PDB entry 7NZ3 | electron microscopy, 11.00 A resolution (very low resolution: no residue pairs are listed; an interface is given only as per-side residue counts) | chains B2 and N1 of the 24 polymer chains in the assembly

# Chain B2
Molecule: Chromosome partition protein MukB
Organism: Photorhabdus thracensis
Reference sequence: A0A0F7LRY2 (A0A0F7LRY2_9GAMM); residues 1-1482 here = UniProt positions 1-1482
Chain sequence (1482 residues; each row starts with the number of its first residue):
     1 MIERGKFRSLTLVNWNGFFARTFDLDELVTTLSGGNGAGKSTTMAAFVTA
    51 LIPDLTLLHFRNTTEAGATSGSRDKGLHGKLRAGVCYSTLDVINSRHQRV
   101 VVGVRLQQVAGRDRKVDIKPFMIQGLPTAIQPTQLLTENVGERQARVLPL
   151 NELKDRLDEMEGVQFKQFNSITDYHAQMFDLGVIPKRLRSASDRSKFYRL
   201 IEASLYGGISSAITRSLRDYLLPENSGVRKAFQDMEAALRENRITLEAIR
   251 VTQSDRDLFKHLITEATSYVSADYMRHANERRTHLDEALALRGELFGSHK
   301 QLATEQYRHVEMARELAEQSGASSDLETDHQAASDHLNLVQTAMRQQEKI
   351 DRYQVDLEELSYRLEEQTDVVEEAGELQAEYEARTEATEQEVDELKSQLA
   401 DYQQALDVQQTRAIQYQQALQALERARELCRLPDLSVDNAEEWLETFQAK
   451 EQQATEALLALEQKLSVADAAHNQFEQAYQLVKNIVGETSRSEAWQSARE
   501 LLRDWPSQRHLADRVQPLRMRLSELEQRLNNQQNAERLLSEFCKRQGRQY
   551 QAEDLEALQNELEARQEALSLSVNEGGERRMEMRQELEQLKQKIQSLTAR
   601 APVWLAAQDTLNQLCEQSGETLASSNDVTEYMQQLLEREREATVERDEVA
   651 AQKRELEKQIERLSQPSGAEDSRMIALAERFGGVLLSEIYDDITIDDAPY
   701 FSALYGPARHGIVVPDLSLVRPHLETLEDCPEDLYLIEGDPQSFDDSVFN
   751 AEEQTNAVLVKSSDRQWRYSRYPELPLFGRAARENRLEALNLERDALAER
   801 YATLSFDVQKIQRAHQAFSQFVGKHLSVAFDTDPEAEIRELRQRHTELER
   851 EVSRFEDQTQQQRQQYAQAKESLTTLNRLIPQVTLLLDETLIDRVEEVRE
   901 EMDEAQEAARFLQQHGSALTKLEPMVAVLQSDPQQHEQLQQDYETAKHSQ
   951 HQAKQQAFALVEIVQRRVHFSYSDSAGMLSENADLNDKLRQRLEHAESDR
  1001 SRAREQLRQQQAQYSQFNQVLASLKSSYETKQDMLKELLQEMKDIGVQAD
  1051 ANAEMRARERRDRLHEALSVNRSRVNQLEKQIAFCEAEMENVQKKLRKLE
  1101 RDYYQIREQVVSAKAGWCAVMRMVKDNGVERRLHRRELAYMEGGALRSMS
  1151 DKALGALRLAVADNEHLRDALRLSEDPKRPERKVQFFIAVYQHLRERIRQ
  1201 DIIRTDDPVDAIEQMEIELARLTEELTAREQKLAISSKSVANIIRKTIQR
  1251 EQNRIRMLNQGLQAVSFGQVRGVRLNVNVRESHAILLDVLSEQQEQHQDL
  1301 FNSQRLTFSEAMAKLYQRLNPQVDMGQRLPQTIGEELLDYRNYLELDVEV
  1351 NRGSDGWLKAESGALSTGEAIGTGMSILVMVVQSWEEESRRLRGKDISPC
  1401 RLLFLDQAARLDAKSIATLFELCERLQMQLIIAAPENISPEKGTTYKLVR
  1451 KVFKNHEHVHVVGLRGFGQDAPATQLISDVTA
Disordered / not traced: 1, 1469-1482
Differences from the reference sequence: engineered mutation Gln-1407 (Glu in A0A0F7LRY2)
Metal / ion sites: Mg2+: Ser-41 (together with ATP)
Residues lining bound ligands:
  - ATP, molecule 1: Asn-16, Asn-36, Gly-37, Ala-38, Gly-39, Lys-40, Ser-41, Thr-42, Gly-76, Gly-79, Lys-80, Asp-1406, Gln-1407, Arg-1450
  - ATP, molecule 2: Gln-1269, Arg-1352, Gly-1363, Ala-1364, Leu-1365, Ser-1366, Thr-1367, Gly-1368, Glu-1369
  - 4'-phosphopantetheine (PNS), molecule 1: Leu-289, Ala-290, Gly-293
  - 4'-phosphopantetheine (PNS), molecule 2: Arg-839, Arg-842, Gln-843
Reported in the primary citation:
  - mutagenesis - E1407Q: decreased catalytic activity (citing earlier work)
  - mutagenesis - S1366R, D1406A: abolished growth

# Chain N1
Molecule: matS2 DNA 80 b, oligo FBA770
Sequence (80 nucleotides; each row starts with the number of its first residue):
     1 TGCCGTTACAATGTAACAGTGGCGGGTAATCCAGAGCCAGACGAGCACTA
    51 CGAACAACTAATGCCTACTTTACAGGCGAG
Disordered / not traced: 79-80

# Interface between chain B2 and chain N1
At this resolution (11 A) residue pairs are not listed: 15 residues of chain B2 and 8 of chain N1 lie at the interface.

# Overview
15 residues of chain B2 face 8 of chain N1 across their interface. Ligands of chain B2: ATP and
4'-phosphopantetheine. From the paper: S1366R and D1406A of chain B2 abolish growth; E1407Q of chain B2
reduces catalytic activity.
Here chain B2 is Chromosome partition protein MukB (Photorhabdus thracensis) and chain N1 is matS2 DNA 80 b,
oligo FBA770. Entry 7NZ3 (Cryo-EM structure of apposed MukBEF-MatP monomers on DNA) was determined by electron
microscopy, deposited together with 7NYW, 7NYX, 7NYY, 7NYZ, 7NZ0, 7NZ2 and 7NZ4.
